1YNN - chains D and K of the 6 polymer chains in the assembly; structure by X-ray diffraction, 3.30 A resolution.

# Chain D
Protein: DNA-directed RNA polymerase beta' chain
Source organism: Thermus aquaticus
Notes: EC 2.7.7.6
UniProtKB: Q9KWU6 (RPOC_THEAQ); residues 1-1524 here = UniProt positions 1-1524
Amino-acid sequence (1524 residues; row label = number of the first residue in the row):
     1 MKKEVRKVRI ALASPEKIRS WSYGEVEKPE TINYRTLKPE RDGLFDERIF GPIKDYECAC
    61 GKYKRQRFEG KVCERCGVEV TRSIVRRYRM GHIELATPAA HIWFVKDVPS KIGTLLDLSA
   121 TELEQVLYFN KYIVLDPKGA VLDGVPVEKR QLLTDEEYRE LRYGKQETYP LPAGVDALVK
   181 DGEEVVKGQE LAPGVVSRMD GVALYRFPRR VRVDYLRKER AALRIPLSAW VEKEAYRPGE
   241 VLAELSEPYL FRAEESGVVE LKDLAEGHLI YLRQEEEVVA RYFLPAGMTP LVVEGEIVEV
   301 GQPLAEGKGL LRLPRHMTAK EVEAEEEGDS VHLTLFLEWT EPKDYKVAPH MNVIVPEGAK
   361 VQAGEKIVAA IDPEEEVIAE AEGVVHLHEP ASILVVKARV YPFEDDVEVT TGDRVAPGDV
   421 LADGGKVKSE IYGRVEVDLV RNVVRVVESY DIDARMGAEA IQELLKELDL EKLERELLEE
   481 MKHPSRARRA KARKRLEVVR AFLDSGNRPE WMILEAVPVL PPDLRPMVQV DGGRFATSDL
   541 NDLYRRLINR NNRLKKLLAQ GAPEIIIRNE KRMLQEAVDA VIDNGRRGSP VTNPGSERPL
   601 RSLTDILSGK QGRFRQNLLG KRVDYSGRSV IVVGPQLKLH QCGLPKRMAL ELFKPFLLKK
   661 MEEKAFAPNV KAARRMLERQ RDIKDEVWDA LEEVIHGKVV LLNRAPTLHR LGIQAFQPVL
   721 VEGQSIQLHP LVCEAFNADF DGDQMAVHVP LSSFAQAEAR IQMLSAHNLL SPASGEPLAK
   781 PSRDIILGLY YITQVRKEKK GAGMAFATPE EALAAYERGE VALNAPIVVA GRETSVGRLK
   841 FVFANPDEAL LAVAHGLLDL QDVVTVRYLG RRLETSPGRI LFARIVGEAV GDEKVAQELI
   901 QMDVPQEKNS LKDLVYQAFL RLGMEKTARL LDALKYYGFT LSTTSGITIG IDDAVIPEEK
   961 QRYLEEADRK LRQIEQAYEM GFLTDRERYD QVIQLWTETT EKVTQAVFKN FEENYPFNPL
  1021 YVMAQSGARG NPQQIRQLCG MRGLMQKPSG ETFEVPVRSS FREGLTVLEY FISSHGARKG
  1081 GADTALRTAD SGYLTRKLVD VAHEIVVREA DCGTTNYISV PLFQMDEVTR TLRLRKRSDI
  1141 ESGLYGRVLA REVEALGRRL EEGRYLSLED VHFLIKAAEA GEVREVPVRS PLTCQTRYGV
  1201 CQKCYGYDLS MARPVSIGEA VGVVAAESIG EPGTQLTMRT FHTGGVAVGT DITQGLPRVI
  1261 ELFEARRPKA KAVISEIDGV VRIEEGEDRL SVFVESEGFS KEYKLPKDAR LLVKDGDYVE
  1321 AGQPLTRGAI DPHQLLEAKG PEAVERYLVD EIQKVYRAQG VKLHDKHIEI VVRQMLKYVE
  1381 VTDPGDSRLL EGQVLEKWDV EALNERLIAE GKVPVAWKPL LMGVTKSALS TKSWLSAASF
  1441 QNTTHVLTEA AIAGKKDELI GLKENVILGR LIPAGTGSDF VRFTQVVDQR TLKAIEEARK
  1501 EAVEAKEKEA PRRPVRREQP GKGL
Not modelled in the structure: 1-2, 1241-1524
Swiss-Prot annotation at these positions:
  - binding site (Zn(2+)): C58, C60, C73, C76, C1112, C1194, C1201, C1204
  - binding site (Mg(2+)): D739, D741, D743
Metal / ion sites: Zn2+ site 1: A59, C76; Zn2+ site 2: C1112, C1194, C1201, C1204

# Chain K
Protein: DNA-directed RNA polymerase omega chain
Source organism: Thermus aquaticus
Notes: EC 2.7.7.6
UniProtKB: Q9EVV4 (RPOZ_THEAQ); residues 1-99 here correspond to UniProt positions 0-98 (UniProt number = residue number - 1)
Amino-acid sequence (99 residues; row label = number of the first residue in the row):
     1 MAEPGIDKLF GMVDSKYRLT VVVAKRAQQL LRHRFKNTVL EPEERPKMRT LEGLYDDPNA
    61 VTWAMKELLT GRLFFGENLV PEDRLQKEME RLYPTEEEA
Not modelled in the structure: 96-99

# Chain D / chain K interface
Contacting residue pairs - 45 pairs, chain D then chain K:
  K638(D) with M1(K)
  H640(D) with M1(K); A2(K)
  E693(D) with M48(K); T50(K); P58(K)
  H696(D) with M48(K); D57(K), salt bridge; N59(K)
  G697(D) with N59(K)
  K698(D) with N59(K)
  Q717(D) with E3(K)
  S753(D) with L31(K)
  F754(D) with A24(K), hydrophobic; Q28(K)
  A757(D) with V61(K), hydrophobic
  E758(D) with T20(K)
  R760(D) with E3(K), salt bridge; N59(K); V61(K); T62(K); M65(K)
  I761(D) with F10(K), hydrophobic; T20(K)
  Q762(D) with Y17(K); T20(K), hydrogen bond
  H767(D) with E3(K); I6(K)
  G923(D) with D7(K)
  M924(D) with I6(K), hydrophobic; D7(K), hydrogen bond (backbone-side chain)
  E925(D) with A2(K); E3(K); G5(K); D7(K), hydrogen bond (backbone-side chain)
  R929(D) with M1(K)
  L1209(D) with K16(K)
  M1211(D) with K16(K)
  R1213(D) with D7(K), salt bridge
  S1216(D) with S15(K); K16(K)
  I1217(D) with S15(K), hydrogen bond (backbone-side chain); Y17(K)
  G1218(D) with Y17(K)
  E1219(D) with Y17(K), hydrogen bond
Interface residues without a listed pair, chain D (29 interface residues in all): D689, L764, A766
Interface residues without a listed pair, chain K (27 interface residues in all): L19, V21, V23, A27, L51

# Summary
The interface between chain D and chain K involves 29 residues on one side and 27 on the other; the contacts
include 5 hydrogen bonds and 3 salt bridges. Among the polar pairs are H696(D)-D57(K), R760(D)-E3(K) and
R1213(D)-D7(K).
Chain D is DNA-directed RNA polymerase beta' chain and chain K is DNA-directed RNA polymerase omega chain,
both from Thermus aquaticus; the structure, Taq RNA polymerase-rifampicin complex, was determined by X-ray
diffraction, deposited together with 1YNJ.
